Entry 7D3J (X-ray diffraction, 2.45 A resolution); this record covers chains A and B of the 4 polymer chains in the assembly.

Chain A:
Name: 12i1-WT
Organism: Lachnospiraceae bacterium ND2006
Amino-acid sequence (1101 residues; numbered 1 to 1101; the number before each row is that of its first residue):
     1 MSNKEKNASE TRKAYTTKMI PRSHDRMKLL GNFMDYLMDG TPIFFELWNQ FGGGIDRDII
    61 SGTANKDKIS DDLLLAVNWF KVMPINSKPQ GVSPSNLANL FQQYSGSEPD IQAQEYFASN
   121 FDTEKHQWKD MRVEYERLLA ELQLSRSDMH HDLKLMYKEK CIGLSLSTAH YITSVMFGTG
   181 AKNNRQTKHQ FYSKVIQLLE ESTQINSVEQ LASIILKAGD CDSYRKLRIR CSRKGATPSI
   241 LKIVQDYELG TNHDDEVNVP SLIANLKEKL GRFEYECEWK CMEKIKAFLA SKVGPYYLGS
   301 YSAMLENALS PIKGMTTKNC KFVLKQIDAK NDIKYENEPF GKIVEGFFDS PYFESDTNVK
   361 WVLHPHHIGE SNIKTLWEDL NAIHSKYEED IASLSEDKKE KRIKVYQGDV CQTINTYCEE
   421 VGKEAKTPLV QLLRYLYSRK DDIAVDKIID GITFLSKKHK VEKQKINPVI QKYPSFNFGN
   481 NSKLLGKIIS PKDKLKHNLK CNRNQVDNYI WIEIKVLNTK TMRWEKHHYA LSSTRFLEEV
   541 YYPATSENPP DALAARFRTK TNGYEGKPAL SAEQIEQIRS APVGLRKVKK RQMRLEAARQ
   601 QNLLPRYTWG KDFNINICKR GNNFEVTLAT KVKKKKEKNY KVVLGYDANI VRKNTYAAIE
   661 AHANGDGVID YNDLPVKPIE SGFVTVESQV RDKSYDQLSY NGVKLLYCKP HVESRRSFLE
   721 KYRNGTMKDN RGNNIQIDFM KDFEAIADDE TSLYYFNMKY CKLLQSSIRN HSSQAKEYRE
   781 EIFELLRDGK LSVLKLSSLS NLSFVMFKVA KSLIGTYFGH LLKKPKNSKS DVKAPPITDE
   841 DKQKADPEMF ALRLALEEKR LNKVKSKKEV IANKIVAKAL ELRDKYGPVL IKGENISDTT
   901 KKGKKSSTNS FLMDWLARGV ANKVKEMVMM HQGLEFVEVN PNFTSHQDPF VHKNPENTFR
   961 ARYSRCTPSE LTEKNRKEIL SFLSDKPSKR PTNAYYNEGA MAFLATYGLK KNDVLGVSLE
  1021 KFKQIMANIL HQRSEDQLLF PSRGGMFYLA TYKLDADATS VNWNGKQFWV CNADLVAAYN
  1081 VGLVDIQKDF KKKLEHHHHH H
Disordered / not traced: 1-6, 826-833, 1092-1101
What the authors report for this chain:
  - mutagenesis - G235A, A236L, D647A, E894A, D1074A: abolished catalytic activity
  - mutagenesis - R12A, K13A, S174A, K313A, K318A, K321A, K483A, R535A, R620A, K631A, N649A, R652A, R860A, K865A, W915A, H946A, R962A: decreased catalytic activity
  - catalytic residues: Asp647, Glu894, Asp1074
  - binding site for the 40-nt DNA strand: Asp647, Asn649, Asp1074

Chain B:
Molecule: 43-nt RNA strand
Organism: Lachnospiraceae bacterium ND2006
Sequence (43 nucleotides; row label = number of the first residue in the row):
     1 AUUUUUGUGC CCAUCGUUGG CACUAUUAAG GAAUGGAAUA UAG

Interface between chain A and chain B:
Residue-residue contacts - 151 pairs, chain A then chain B:
  Thr11(A) with U24(B), base contact
  Arg12(A) with U24(B), hydrogen bond to the base
  Lys13(A) with U24(B), salt bridge to the phosphate
  Ala14(A) with U24(B), hydrogen bond to the sugar; A25(B), sugar contact
  Thr16(A) with G7(B), hydrogen bond to the sugar; A25(B), sugar contact
  Thr17(A) with G7(B), sugar contact
  Lys18(A) with U6(B), salt bridge to the phosphate; G7(B), sugar contact
  Ile20(A) with U3(B), sugar contact; U6(B), phosphate contact
  Arg22(A) with A1(B), sugar contact; U2(B), salt bridge to the phosphate
  Lys318(A) with A29(B), base contact
  Glu354(A) with U41(B), sugar contact
  Asp356(A) with A40(B), hydrogen bond to the sugar
  Gln431(A) with A42(B), sugar contact
  Lys460(A) with A32(B), salt bridge to the phosphate
  Lys463(A) with G31(B), phosphate contact; A32(B), salt bridge to the phosphate
  Gln464(A) with G31(B), sugar contact; A32(B), hydrogen bond to the phosphate
  Lys465(A) with G30(B), phosphate contact; G31(B), hydrogen bond to the phosphate
  Ile466(A) with G30(B), sugar contact
  Asn467(A) with A29(B), hydrogen bond to the sugar; G30(B), sugar contact
  Pro468(A) with A29(B), phosphate contact
  Ile470(A) with A28(B), phosphate contact; A29(B), phosphate contact
  Gln471(A) with A28(B), sugar contact
  Lys472(A) with U27(B), sugar contact
  Tyr473(A) with U27(B), hydrogen bond to the sugar
  Ile489(A) with A1(B), base contact
  Lys494(A) with U2(B), hydrogen bond to the base
  His497(A) with A1(B), stacking on the base; U2(B), base contact
  Asn498(A) with U2(B), base contact
  Arg503(A) with U2(B), hydrogen bond to the sugar; U4(B), base contact
  Asp507(A) with U2(B), hydrogen bond to the base; U3(B), base contact; U4(B), base contact
  Tyr509(A) with U3(B), base contact; U4(B), sugar contact; U5(B), sugar contact; U6(B), hydrogen bond to the phosphate
  Trp511(A) with A1(B), base contact; U2(B), base contact; U3(B), hydrogen bond to the base
  His528(A) with A1(B), stacking on the base
  Ala530(A) with U3(B), base contact
  Ser532(A) with U6(B), sugar contact; G7(B), hydrogen bond to the phosphate
  Ser533(A) with G7(B), hydrogen bond to the phosphate
  Thr534(A) with G7(B), hydrogen bond to the phosphate
  Arg535(A) with G7(B), hydrogen bond to the base; C23(B), base contact; U24(B), salt bridge to the phosphate
  Lys560(A) with A22(B), salt bridge to the phosphate
  Thr561(A) with C23(B), phosphate contact
  Lys567(A) with C21(B), salt bridge to the phosphate
  Ala569(A) with U18(B), base contact
  Leu570(A) with U18(B), hydrogen bond to the base
  Ile575(A) with U18(B), phosphate contact
  Ile578(A) with U18(B), sugar contact
  Arg579(A) with U18(B), salt bridge to the phosphate
  Pro582(A) with U5(B), base contact
  Gly584(A) with U6(B), hydrogen bond to the base
  Leu585(A) with U5(B), sugar contact; U6(B), base contact
  Lys587(A) with G19(B), hydrogen bond to the base; G20(B), hydrogen bond to the base
  Val588(A) with U6(B), base contact
  Lys589(A) with U5(B), salt bridge to the phosphate
  Lys590(A) with U18(B), phosphate contact; G19(B), salt bridge to the phosphate; G20(B), salt bridge to the phosphate
  Arg591(A) with G7(B), hydrogen bond to the base; U8(B), hydrogen bond to the base; A22(B), base contact
  Arg594(A) with U18(B), hydrogen bond to the base; G20(B), salt bridge to the phosphate
  Arg620(A) with U27(B), salt bridge to the phosphate
  Thr627(A) with A25(B), hydrogen bond to the sugar
  Ser688(A) with C11(B), base contact; G20(B), hydrogen bond to the base
  Gln689(A) with G19(B), hydrogen bond to the base; G20(B), hydrogen bond to the sugar
  Val690(A) with C12(B), sugar contact
  Arg691(A) with U17(B), salt bridge to the phosphate
  Lys693(A) with U14(B), base contact
  Tyr695(A) with A13(B), hydrogen bond to the phosphate
  Gln697(A) with C10(B), hydrogen bond to the sugar; C11(B), hydrogen bond to the sugar; G20(B), base contact
  Tyr700(A) with C12(B), sugar contact; A13(B), hydrogen bond to the phosphate
  Val703(A) with A13(B), sugar contact
  Tyr707(A) with A13(B), base contact
  Tyr754(A) with C12(B), hydrogen bond to the phosphate
  Gln765(A) with G36(B), hydrogen bond to the phosphate
  Arg769(A) with G36(B), salt bridge to the phosphate; A37(B), salt bridge to the phosphate
  Lys790(A) with A13(B), hydrogen bond to the sugar
  Leu796(A) with C12(B), sugar contact; A13(B), sugar contact
  Ser797(A) with C11(B), phosphate contact; C12(B), hydrogen bond to the phosphate
  Ser798(A) with C11(B), phosphate contact; C12(B), hydrogen bond to the phosphate
  Leu799(A) with C10(B), sugar contact
  Lys811(A) with G35(B), sugar contact
  Ser812(A) with G35(B), hydrogen bond to the sugar; G36(B), sugar contact
  Gly815(A) with G36(B), hydrogen bond to the sugar
  Thr816(A) with G36(B), hydrogen bond to the phosphate; A37(B), phosphate contact
  His820(A) with A37(B), salt bridge to the phosphate
  Lys823(A) with A37(B), phosphate contact; A38(B), salt bridge to the phosphate
  Lys859(A) with C10(B), salt bridge to the phosphate; C11(B), salt bridge to the phosphate
  Asn862(A) with G9(B), phosphate contact; C10(B), phosphate contact
  Lys863(A) with C10(B), phosphate contact; C11(B), salt bridge to the phosphate
  Lys865(A) with A25(B), salt bridge to the phosphate
  Ser866(A) with C10(B), hydrogen bond to the sugar
  Glu869(A) with A22(B), sugar contact; C23(B), hydrogen bond to the sugar
  Val870(A) with A22(B), sugar contact
  Asn873(A) with A22(B), hydrogen bond to the phosphate; C23(B), hydrogen bond to the phosphate
  Thr900(A) with A32(B), hydrogen bond to the sugar; A33(B), sugar contact
  Lys901(A) with A33(B), phosphate contact
  Lys902(A) with A33(B), hydrogen bond to the phosphate
  Ser906(A) with U34(B), hydrogen bond to the phosphate; G35(B), phosphate contact
  Asn909(A) with A33(B), hydrogen bond to the phosphate; U34(B), hydrogen bond to the phosphate
  Ser910(A) with U34(B), phosphate contact
  Met913(A) with A33(B), sugar contact; U34(B), sugar contact
  Lys923(A) with C23(B), hydrogen bond to the sugar; U24(B), phosphate contact
  Glu926(A) with U24(B), base contact
  Met927(A) with C23(B), phosphate contact; U24(B), phosphate contact
Interface residues without a listed pair, chain A (110 interface residues in all): Asn415, Ser475, Asp493, Pro568, Val583, Arg586, Glu687, Leu791, Lys795, Gly819, Lys905
Interface residues without a listed pair, chain B (42 interface residues in all): C15, G16, U26, G43

Overview:
110 residues of chain A and 42 residues of chain B are in contact; the contacts include 50 hydrogen bonds, 23
salt bridges and 2 aromatic stacking contacts. Among the polar pairs are Arg12(A)-U24(B), Lys494(A)-U2(B) and
Asp507(A)-U2(B). From the paper: catalytic residues Asp647(A), Glu894(A) and Asp1074(A); R12A, K13A and S174A
of chain A, among others, reduce catalytic activity; 22 substitutions were tested in all.
Here chain A is 12i1-WT and chain B is a 43-nt RNA strand, both from Lachnospiraceae bacterium ND2006. Entry
7D3J (Crystal structure of the Cas12i1 R-loop complex after target DNA cleavage) was determined by X-ray
diffraction, deposited together with 7EU9, 7D2L and 7D8C.
